PDB entry 4BMR | X-ray diffraction, 2.00 A resolution | chain A

[Chain A]
Molecule: Ribonucleoside-diphosphate reductase subunit beta
From: Bacillus cereus
Notes: EC 1.17.4.1
Reference sequence: Q81G55 (Q81G55_BACCR); residues 1-322 here = UniProt positions 1-322
Chain sequence (322 residues; each row starts with the number of its first residue):
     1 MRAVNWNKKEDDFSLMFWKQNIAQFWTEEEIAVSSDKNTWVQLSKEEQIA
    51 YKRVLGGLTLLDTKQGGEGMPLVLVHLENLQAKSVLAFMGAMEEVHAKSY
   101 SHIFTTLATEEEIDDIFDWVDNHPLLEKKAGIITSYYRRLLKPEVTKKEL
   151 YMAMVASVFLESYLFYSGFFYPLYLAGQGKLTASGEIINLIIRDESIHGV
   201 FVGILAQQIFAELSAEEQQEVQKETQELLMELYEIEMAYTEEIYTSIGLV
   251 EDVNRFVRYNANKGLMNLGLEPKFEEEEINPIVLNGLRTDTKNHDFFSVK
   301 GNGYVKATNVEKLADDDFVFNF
Disordered / not traced: 288-322
Bound ions: Fe2+: Asp62, Glu195

[In short]
Asp62 and Glu195 form the Fe2+ site.
Chain A is Ribonucleoside-diphosphate reductase subunit beta (Bacillus cereus); the structure, Crystal
Structure of Ribonucleotide Reductase apo-NrdF from Bacillus cereus (space group P21), was determined by X-ray
diffraction (same publication as 4BMO, 4BMP, 4BMQ, 4BMT and 4BMU).
